3JPT - chains A and P of the 4 polymer chains in the assembly; structure by X-ray diffraction, 2.15 A resolution.

[Chain A]
Protein: DNA polymerase beta
Organism: Homo sapiens
Notes: EC 2.7.7.7
Reference sequence: P06746 (DPOLB_HUMAN); residue numbers follow UniProt; this construct covers 1-335
Chain sequence (335 residues; each row starts with the number of its first residue):
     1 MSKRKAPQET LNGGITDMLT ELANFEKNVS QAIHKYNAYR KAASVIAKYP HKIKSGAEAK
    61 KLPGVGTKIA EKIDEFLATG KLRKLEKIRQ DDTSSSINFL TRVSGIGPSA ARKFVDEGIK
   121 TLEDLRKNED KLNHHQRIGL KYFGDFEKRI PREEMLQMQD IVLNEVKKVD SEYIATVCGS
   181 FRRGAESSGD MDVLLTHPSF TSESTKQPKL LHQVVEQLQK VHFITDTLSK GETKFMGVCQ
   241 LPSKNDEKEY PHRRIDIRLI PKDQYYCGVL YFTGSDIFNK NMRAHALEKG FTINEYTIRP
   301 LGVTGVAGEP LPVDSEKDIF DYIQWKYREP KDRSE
Not modelled in the structure: 1-9
Bound ions: Na+ site 1: Lys-60, Leu-62, Val-65 (shared with 1 residue of chain D); Na+ site 2: Thr-101, Val-103, Ile-106 (shared with DG9(P) of chain P); Mg2+: Asp-190, Asp-192 (together with GFC); Na+ site 3: Asp-190, Asp-192, Asp-256 (together with GFC)
Ligand contacts: GFC (5'-O-[(S)-{[(S)-[(S)-chloro(fluoro)phosphonomethyl](hydroxy)phosphoryl]oxy}(hydroxy)phosphoryl]-2'-deoxyguanosine): Arg-149, Gly-179, Ser-180, Arg-183, Ser-188, Gly-189, Asp-190, Asp-192, Tyr-271, Phe-272, Thr-273, Gly-274, Ser-275, Asp-276, Asn-279, Arg-283
Swiss-Prot annotation at these positions:
  - region: Arg-183 to Asp-192 (DNA-binding)
  - active site: Lys-72 (Nucleophile)
  - binding site (K(+)): Lys-60, Leu-62, Val-65, Thr-101, Val-103, Ile-106
  - binding site (Na(+)): Lys-60, Leu-62, Val-65, Thr-101, Val-103, Ile-106
  - binding site (dATP): Arg-149, Ser-180, Arg-183, Gly-189, Asp-190
  - binding site (dCTP): Arg-149, Ser-180, Arg-183, Gly-189, Asp-190
  - binding site (dGTP): Arg-149, Ser-180, Arg-183, Gly-189, Asp-190, Asp-192
  - binding site (dTTP): Arg-149, Ser-180, Arg-183, Gly-189, Asp-190
  - binding site (Mg(2+)): Asp-190, Asp-192, Asp-256
  - modified residue: Lys-72 (N6-acetyllysine), Arg-83 (Omega-N-methylarginine), Arg-152 (Omega-N-methylarginine)
  - cross-link (Glycyl lysine isopeptide (Lys-Gly)): Lys-41 (interchain with G-Cter in ubiquitin), Lys-61 (interchain with G-Cter in ubiquitin), Lys-81 (interchain with G-Cter in ubiquitin)
  - natural variant: Leu-22 (L22P: Found in a gastric cancer sample; uncertain significance), Tyr-39 (Y39C: Found in a gastric cancer sample; uncertain significance), Gly-118 (G118V: Decreased DNA-directed DNA polymerase activity), Arg-137 (R137Q: Decreased function in base-excision repair), Arg-149 (R149I: Decreased DNA-directed DNA polymerase activity), Asp-160 (D160N: Found in a gastric cancer sample; uncertain significance), Cys-239 (C239R: Found in a gastric cancer sample; uncertain significance), Lys-289 (K289M: Found in a colon cancer sample; uncertain significance), Asn-294 (N294D: Found in a gastric cancer sample; uncertain significance), Glu-295 (E295K: Found in a gastric cancer sample; uncertain significance)
  - mutagenesis: Phe-25 (F25W: No effect on 5'-dRP lyase activity. Decreased ssDNA binding), His-34 (H34G: Decreased 5'-dRP lyase activity. Decreased ssDNA binding), Lys-35 (K35A: Decreased 5'-dRP lyase activity. Decreased ssDNA binding. Loss of 5'-dRP lyase activity; when associated with A-68 and A-72. Decreased ssDNA binding; when associated with A-68 and A-72 ...), Tyr-39 (Y39F: No effect on 5'-dRP lyase activity; Y39Q: Abolishes DNA polymerase and 5'-dRP lyase activity), Lys-41 (K41R: Abolishes ubiquitination; when associated with R-61 and R-81), Lys-60 (K60A: Decreased 5'-dRP lyase activity. Decreased ssDNA binding), Lys-61 (K61R: Abolishes ubiquitination; when associated with R-41 and R-81), Lys-68 (K68A: No effect on 5'-dRP lyase activity. Decreased ssDNA binding. Loss of 5'-dRP lyase activity; when associated with A-35 and A-72. Decreased ssDNA binding; when associated with A-35 and A-72 ...), Glu-71 (E71Q: No effect on 5'-dRP lyase activity. No effect on structure shown by circular dichroism. No effect on ssDNA binding), Lys-72 (K72A: Severely reduced 5'-dRP lyase activity. Does not affect ssDNA binding. Loss of 5'-dRP lyase activity; when associated with A-35 and A-68. Decreased ssDNA binding ...), Glu-75 (E75A: Slightly decreased 5'-dRP lyase activity. Decreased ssDNA binding. No effect on structure shown by circular dichroism), Lys-81 (K81R: Abolishes ubiquitination; when associated with R-41 and R-61), 5 further mutagenesis entries in UniProt
Reported in the primary citation:
  - binding site for GFC: Arg-183
  - specificity-determining residues: Arg-183

[Chain P]
Molecule: 10-nt DNA strand
Sequence (10 nucleotides; row label = number of the first residue in the row):
     1 GCTGATGCGC
Modified residues: DOC (2',3'-dideoxycytidine-5'-monophosphate) at position 10
Bound ions: Na+: DG9 (shared with Thr-101(A), Val-103(A), Ile-106(A) of chain A)

[Chain A / chain P interface]
Contacting residue pairs (15):
  Val-103(A) with DG9(P), phosphate contact
  Ser-104(A) with DG9(P), phosphate contact
  Gly-105(A) with DC8(P), phosphate contact; DG9(P), hydrogen bond to the phosphate
  Ile-106(A) with DG9(P), hydrogen bond to the phosphate
  Gly-107(A) with DC8(P), hydrogen bond to the phosphate
  Pro-108(A) with DC8(P), phosphate contact
  Ser-109(A) with DG7(P), phosphate contact; DC8(P), hydrogen bond to the phosphate
  Ala-110(A) with DC8(P), hydrogen bond to the phosphate
  His-135(A) with DG9(P), sugar contact
  Arg-254(A) with DG9(P), phosphate contact; DOC_10(P), salt bridge to the phosphate
  Asp-256(A) with DOC_10(P), sugar contact
  Tyr-271(A) with DOC_10(P), hydrogen bond to the base
Also at the interface, not in a pair above, chain A (15 interface residues in all): Asp-190, Asp-192, Met-236

[Summary]
The interface between chain A and chain P involves 15 residues on one side and 4 on the other, with 6 hydrogen
bonds and 1 salt bridge. Polar contacts include Tyr-271(A)/DOC_10(P), Gly-105(A)/DG9(P) and Ile-106(A)/DG9(P).
Ligands of chain A: compound GFC. The paper reports a binding site for GFC at Arg-183(A); the specificity
determinant Arg-183(A).
Chain A is DNA polymerase beta (Homo sapiens) and chain P is a 10-nt DNA strand; the structure, Ternary
complex of DNA polymerase beta with a dideoxy terminated primer and 2'-deoxyguanosine 5'-beta, gamma-fluoro
chloro ..., was determined by X-ray diffraction (same publication as 3JPN, 3JPO, 3JPP, 3JPQ, 3JPR and 3JPS).
